Entry 6JHT (electron microscopy, 3.79 A resolution); this record covers chains A and C of the 5 polymer chains in the assembly.

[Chain A]
Protein: VP1
Organism: Human hepatitis A virus Hu/Australia/HM175/1976
Sequence (278 residues; row label = number of the first residue in the row):
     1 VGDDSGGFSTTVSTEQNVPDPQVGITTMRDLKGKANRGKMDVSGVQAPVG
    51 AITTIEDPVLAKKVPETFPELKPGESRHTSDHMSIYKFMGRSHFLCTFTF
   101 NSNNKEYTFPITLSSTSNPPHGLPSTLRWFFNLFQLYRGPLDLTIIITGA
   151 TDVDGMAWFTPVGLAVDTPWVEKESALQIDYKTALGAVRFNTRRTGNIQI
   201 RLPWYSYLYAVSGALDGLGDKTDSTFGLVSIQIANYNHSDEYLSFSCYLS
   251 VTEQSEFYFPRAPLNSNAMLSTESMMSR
Unresolved in the structure: 1-2, 30-39, 273-278

[Chain C]
Protein: VP3
Organism: Human hepatitis A virus Hu/Australia/HM175/1976
Sequence (246 residues; numbered 1 to 246; the number before each row is that of its first residue):
     1 MMRNETRVSTTENVVNLSNYEDARAKMSFALDQEDWKSDPSQGGGIKITH
    51 FTTWTSIPTLAAQFPFNASDSVGQQIKVIPVDPYFFQMTNTNPDQKCITA
   101 LASICQMFCFWRGDLVFDFQVFPTKYHSGRLLFCFVPGNELIDVTGITLK
   151 QATTAPCAVMDIAGVQSTLRFRVPWISDTPYRVNRYTKEAHQKGEYTAIG
   201 KLIVYCYNRLTSPSNVAHHVRVNVYLSAINLECFAPLYHAMDVTTQ

[Chain A / chain C interface]
Residue-residue contacts (138; chain A residue first):
  N17(A) with I57(C)
  D20(A) with K47(C); I48(C); T49(C), hydrogen bond (side chain-backbone); H50(C); T53(C), hydrogen bond
  P21(A) with T52(C); S56(C)
  Q22(A) with H50(C), hydrogen bond (backbone-side chain); T52(C), hydrogen bond (backbone-side chain); I229(C); N230(C)
  V23(A) with H50(C)
  G24(A) with H50(C), hydrogen bond (backbone-side chain); L231(C); E232(C)
  T26(A) with R112(C); N230(C); E232(C), hydrogen bond
  G50(A) with R170(C)
  A51(A) with L169(C); R170(C), hydrogen bond (backbone-backbone)
  I52(A) with Q166(C); T168(C)
  T53(A) with Q166(C); S167(C); T168(C), hydrogen bond (backbone-backbone); R170(C)
  T54(A) with V165(C); Q166(C)
  I55(A) with Q120(C); T168(C); Y225(C), hydrophobic
  E56(A) with Q120(C), hydrogen bond; F122(C); S167(C)
  P65(A) with R170(C); R172(C), hydrogen bond (backbone-side chain)
  E66(A) with R170(C)
  T67(A) with R170(C); F171(C); R172(C)
  F68(A) with P156(C), hydrophobic; C157(C); F171(C), hydrophobic; P174(C), hydrophobic
  E70(A) with R172(C), salt bridge
  P73(A) with R112(C)
  S76(A) with E232(C), hydrogen bond
  H78(A) with Y181(C); E232(C), salt bridge
  H82(A) with F108(C); C233(C); F234(C)
  M83(A) with H50(C), hydrogen bond (backbone-side chain); F51(C); C233(C)
  S84(A) with T49(C), hydrogen bond (side chain-backbone)
  I85(A) with T49(C); H50(C); F51(C), hydrophobic
  Y86(A) with T49(C)
  F88(A) with F51(C), hydrophobic; M107(C), hydrophobic; F108(C), hydrophobic; P236(C), hydrophobic
  G90(A) with Y20(C)
  R91(A) with L17(C); S18(C), hydrogen bond (side chain-backbone); P236(C)
  S125(A) with Y238(C), hydrogen bond (backbone-side chain)
  T126(A) with Y238(C)
  W129(A) with S103(C); M107(C), hydrophobic
  L133(A) with W54(C)
  R138(A) with K37(C), hydrogen bond (side chain-backbone); D39(C), salt bridge
  D142(A) with A23(C); A25(C)
  F159(A) with F29(C), hydrophobic
  V188(A) with F29(C), hydrophobic
  T195(A) with N13(C), hydrogen bond (backbone-side chain)
  N197(A) with N13(C), hydrogen bond; V15(C)
  Q199(A) with D22(C); A23(C); R24(C); A25(C); K26(C), hydrogen bond
  I200(A) with A25(C); M27(C), hydrophobic; F29(C), hydrophobic
  R201(A) with A25(C); M27(C)
  P203(A) with W36(C), hydrophobic
  W204(A) with W36(C)
  Y205(A) with A30(C); L31(C); E34(C)
  Y209(A) with D39(C), hydrogen bond (side chain-backbone); S41(C); Q42(C)
  Y248(A) with L17(C), hydrophobic
  V251(A) with Y20(C)
  T252(A) with Y20(C)
  E253(A) with Y20(C)
  Q254(A) with W36(C)
  E256(A) with S38(C), hydrogen bond; K47(C), salt bridge
  F257(A) with I46(C); K47(C); I48(C)
  Y258(A) with G43(C); I46(C); I48(C)
  F259(A) with I46(C); I48(C)
  P260(A) with I46(C); I48(C); T53(C); W54(C)
  R261(A) with W54(C), hydrogen bond (backbone-side chain)
  P263(A) with I98(C), hydrophobic; A100(C), hydrophobic; S103(C)
  L264(A) with I98(C)
  N265(A) with Q95(C); K96(C); I98(C)
  S266(A) with F86(C); K96(C), hydrogen bond (backbone-backbone); I98(C)
  N267(A) with Q95(C); K96(C), hydrogen bond (side chain-backbone)
  M269(A) with Q106(C), hydrogen bond; Y238(C), hydrogen bond (backbone-side chain); A240(C)
  L270(A) with Y238(C)
Interface residues without a listed pair, chain A (75 interface residues in all): P19, K63, R77, S92, P140, T144, I146, W158, R194, S250
Interface residues without a listed pair, chain C (76 interface residues in all): S28, P58, D94, T99, I104, V116, D118, A158, M241

[Summary]
75 residues of chain A and 76 residues of chain C are in contact; the contacts include 26 hydrogen bonds and 4
salt bridges. Among the polar pairs are E70(A)-R172(C), H78(A)-E232(C) and R138(A)-D39(C).
Here chain A is VP1 and chain C is VP3, both from Human hepatitis A virus Hu/Australia/HM175/1976. Entry 6JHT
(The cryo-EM structure of HAV bound to a neutralizing antibody-F9) was determined by electron microscopy
together with 6JHQ, 6JHR and 6JHS from the same study.
